6PSR - chains I and K of the 10 polymer chains in the assembly; structure by electron microscopy, 3.40 A resolution.

[Chain I]
Molecule: DNA-directed RNA polymerase subunit beta
Source organism: Escherichia coli
Notes: EC 2.7.7.6
UniProtKB: P0A8V4 (RPOB_ECO57); residues 1-1342 here = UniProt positions 1-1342
Sequence (1342 residues; numbered 1 to 1342; the number before each row is that of its first residue):
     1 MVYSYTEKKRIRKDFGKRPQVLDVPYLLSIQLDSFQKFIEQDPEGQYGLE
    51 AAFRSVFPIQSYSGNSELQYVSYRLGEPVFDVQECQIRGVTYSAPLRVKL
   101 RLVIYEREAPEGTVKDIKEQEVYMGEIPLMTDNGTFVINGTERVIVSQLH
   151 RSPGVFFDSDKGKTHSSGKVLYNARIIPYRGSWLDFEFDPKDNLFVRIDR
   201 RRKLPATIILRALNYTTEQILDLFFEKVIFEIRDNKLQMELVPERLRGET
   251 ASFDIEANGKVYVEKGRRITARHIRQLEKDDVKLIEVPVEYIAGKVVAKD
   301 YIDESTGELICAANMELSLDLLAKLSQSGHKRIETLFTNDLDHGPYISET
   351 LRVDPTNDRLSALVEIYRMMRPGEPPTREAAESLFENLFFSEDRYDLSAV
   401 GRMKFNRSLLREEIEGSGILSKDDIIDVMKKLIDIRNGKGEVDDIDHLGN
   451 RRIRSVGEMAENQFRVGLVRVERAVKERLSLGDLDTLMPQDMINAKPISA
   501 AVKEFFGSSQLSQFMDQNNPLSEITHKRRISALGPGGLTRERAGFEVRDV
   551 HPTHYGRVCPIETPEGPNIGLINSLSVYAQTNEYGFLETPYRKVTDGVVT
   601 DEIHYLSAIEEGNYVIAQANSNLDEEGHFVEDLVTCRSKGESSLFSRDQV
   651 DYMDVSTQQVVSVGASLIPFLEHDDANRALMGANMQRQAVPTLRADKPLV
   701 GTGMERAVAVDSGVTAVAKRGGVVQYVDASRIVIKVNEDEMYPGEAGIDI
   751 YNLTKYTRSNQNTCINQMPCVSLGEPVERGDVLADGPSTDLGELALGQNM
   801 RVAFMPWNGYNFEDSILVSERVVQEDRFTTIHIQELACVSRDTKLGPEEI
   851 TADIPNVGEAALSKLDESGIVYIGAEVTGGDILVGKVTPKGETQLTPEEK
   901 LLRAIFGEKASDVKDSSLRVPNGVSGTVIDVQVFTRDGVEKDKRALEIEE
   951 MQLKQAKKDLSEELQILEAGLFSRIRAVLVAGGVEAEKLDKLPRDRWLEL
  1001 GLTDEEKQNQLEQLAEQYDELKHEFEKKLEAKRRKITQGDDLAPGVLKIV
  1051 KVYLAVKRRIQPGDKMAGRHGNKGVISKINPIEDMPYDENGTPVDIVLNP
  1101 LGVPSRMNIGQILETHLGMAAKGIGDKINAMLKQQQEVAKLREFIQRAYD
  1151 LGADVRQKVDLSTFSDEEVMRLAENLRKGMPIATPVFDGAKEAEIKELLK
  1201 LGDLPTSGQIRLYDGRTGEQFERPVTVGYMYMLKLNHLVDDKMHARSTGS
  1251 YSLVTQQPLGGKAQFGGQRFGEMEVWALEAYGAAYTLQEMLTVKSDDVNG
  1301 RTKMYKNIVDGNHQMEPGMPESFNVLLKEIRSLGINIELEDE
Not modelled in the structure: 1, 1342
Residues lining bound ligands: chapso (1N7): Gln725, Tyr726, Glu962, Gln965, Ile966, Ala969
UniProt features mapped onto this chain:
  - modified residue (N6-acetyllysine): Lys1022, Lys1200

[Chain K]
Molecule: DNA-directed RNA polymerase subunit omega
Source organism: Escherichia coli
Notes: EC 2.7.7.6
UniProtKB: P0A802 (RPOZ_ECO57); numbering as in UniProt (aligned over 1-91)
Sequence (91 residues; each row starts with the number of its first residue):
     1 MARVTVQDAVEKIGNRFDLVLVAARRARQMQVGGKDPLVPEENDKTTVIA
    51 LREIEEGLINNQILDVRERQEQQEQEAAELQAVTAIAEGRR
Not modelled in the structure: 1, 77-91

[How chain I and chain K interact]
Pairs across the interface (8):
  Gly1282(I) - Phe17(K)
  Tyr1285(I) - Leu21(K)  hydrophobic
  Gly1311(I) - Gln31(K)
  Gly1311(I) - Val32(K)
  Asn1312(I) - Val32(K)
  His1313(I) - Arg28(K)
  His1313(I) - Gln31(K)
  Gln1314(I) - Arg28(K)

[Overview]
6 residues of chain I and 5 residues of chain K are in contact. Chain I binds chapso.
Here chain I is DNA-directed RNA polymerase subunit beta and chain K is DNA-directed RNA polymerase subunit
omega, both from Escherichia coli. Entry 6PSR (Escherichia coli RNA polymerase promoter unwinding intermediate
(TRPi1) with TraR and rpsT P2 promoter) was determined by electron microscopy, deposited together with 6PSQ,
6PSS, 6PST, 6PSU, 6PSV and 6PSW.
